6X93 - chains B and C of the 6 polymer chains in the assembly; structure by electron microscopy, 3.50 A resolution.

[Chain B]
Protein: Interleukin-10 receptor subunit alpha
Organism: Homo sapiens
Reference sequence: Q13651 (I10R1_HUMAN); residues 1-214 here correspond to UniProt positions 22-235 (UniProt number = residue number + 21)
Sequence (214 residues; row label = number of the first residue in the row):
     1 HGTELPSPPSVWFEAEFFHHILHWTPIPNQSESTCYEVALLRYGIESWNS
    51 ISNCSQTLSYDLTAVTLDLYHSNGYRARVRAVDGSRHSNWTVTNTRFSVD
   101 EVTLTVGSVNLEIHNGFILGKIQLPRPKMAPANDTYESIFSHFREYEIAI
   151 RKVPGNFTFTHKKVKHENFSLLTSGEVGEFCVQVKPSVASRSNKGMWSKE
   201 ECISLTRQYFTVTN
Unresolved in the structure: 1-3, 155-159, 207-214
Cystine bridges: Cys35-Cys54, Cys181-Cys202
Swiss-Prot annotation at these positions:
  - glycosylation (N-linked (GlcNAc...) asparagine): Asn29, Asn53, Asn89, Asn133, Asn156, Asn168

[Chain C]
Protein: Interleukin-10 receptor subunit beta
Organism: Homo sapiens
Reference sequence: Q08334 (I10R2_HUMAN); residues 20-220 here = UniProt positions 20-220
Sequence (201 residues; row label = number of the first residue in the row):
    20 MVPPPENVRMNSVNFKNILQWESPAFAKGQLTFTAQYLSYRIFQDKCMQT
    70 TLTECDFSSLSKYGDHTLRVRAEFADEHSDWVQITFCPVDDTIIGPPGMQ
   120 VEVLADSLHMRFLAPKIENEYETWTMKNVYNSWTYNVQYWKNGTDEKFQI
   170 TPQYDFEVLRNLEPWTTYCVQVRGFLPDRNKAGEWSEPVCEQTTHDETVP
   220 S
Unresolved in the structure: 20, 160-167, 179-181, 215-220
Cystine bridges: Cys66-Cys74, Cys188-Cys209
Sequence notes: conflict Gln49 (Asn in Q08334), Gln68 (Asn in Q08334), Gln102 (Asn in Q08334)
Swiss-Prot annotation at these positions:
  - glycosylation: Asn161 (N-linked (GlcNAc...) asparagine)
  - natural variant: Lys47 (K47E: Risk factor for HBV infection)
What the authors report for this chain:
  - disease-associated variants - E141K: abolished signaling in response to IL-10
  - disease-associated variants - E141K: unchanged signaling in response to IFN-lambda

[How chain B and chain C interact]
Contacting residue pairs (5):
  Lys162(B) with Arg130(C); Tyr173(C)
  Ser170(B) with Tyr173(C), hydrogen bond (backbone-side chain)
  Leu172(B) with His128(C); Phe175(C), hydrophobic
Other interface residues (no listed pair), chain B (5 interface residues in all): His161, Leu171
Other interface residues (no listed pair), chain C (5 interface residues in all): Asp174

[Overview]
Chain B and chain C each contribute 5 residues to their interface, with 1 hydrogen bond. The hydrogen-bonded
pair is Ser170(B)-Tyr173(C). The paper reports that E141K of chain C abolishes signaling in response to IL-10;
E141K of chain C leaves signaling in response to IFN-lambda unchanged.
Chain B is Interleukin-10 receptor subunit alpha and chain C is Interleukin-10 receptor subunit beta, both
from Homo sapiens; the structure, Interleukin-10 signaling complex with IL-10RA and IL-10RB, was determined by
electron microscopy.
